Entry 6TOA (electron microscopy, 3.47 A resolution); this record covers chains C and E of the 7 polymer chains in the assembly.

[Chain C]
Molecule: Adaptor protein Rcc01688
Organism: Rhodobacter capsulatus DE442
UniProt: D5ATZ4 (D5ATZ4_RHOCB); residues 1-197 here = UniProt positions 1-197
Sequence (197 residues; numbered 1 to 197; the number before each row is that of its first residue):
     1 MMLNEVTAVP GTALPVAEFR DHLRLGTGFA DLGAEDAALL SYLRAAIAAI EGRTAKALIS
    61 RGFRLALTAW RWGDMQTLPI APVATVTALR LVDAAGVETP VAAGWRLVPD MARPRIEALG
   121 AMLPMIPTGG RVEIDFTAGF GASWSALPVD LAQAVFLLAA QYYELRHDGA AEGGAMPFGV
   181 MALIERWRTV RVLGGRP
Not modelled in the structure: 31-32, 172-174

[Chain E]
Molecule: Stopper protein Rcc01689
Organism: Rhodobacter capsulatus DE442
UniProt: D5ATZ5 (D5ATZ5_RHOCB); residue numbers follow UniProt; this construct covers 1-112
Sequence (112 residues; numbered 1 to 112; the number before each row is that of its first residue):
     1 MSRPRLNRLL VLEEAVRVAD GAGGHRLDWQ AKGEVWAEVT AGSGSERAGE FVTLASVPFT
    61 IVVRAAPVGA ARRPRPEQRF REGARIFRIL AVAERDREGH YLSCFAREEV VA
Not modelled in the structure: 1-2

[Interface between chain C and chain E]
Residue-residue contacts (5):
  Phe29(C) - Arg8(E)
  Gly33(C) - Leu9(E)
  Gly33(C) - Trp36(E)
  Glu164(C) - Arg5(E)
  His167(C) - Arg3(E)
Also at the interface, not in a pair above, chain C (6 interface residues in all): Ala34, Tyr163
Also at the interface, not in a pair above, chain E (6 interface residues in all): Glu82

[Summary]
Chain C and chain E each contribute 6 residues to their interface.
Chain C is Adaptor protein Rcc01688 and chain E is Stopper protein Rcc01689, both from Rhodobacter capsulatus
DE442; the structure, Neck of empty GTA particle computed with C6 symmetry, was determined by electron
microscopy together with 6TB9, 6TBA, 6TE8, 6TE9, 6TEB, 6TEH and 3 further entries from the same study.
